7KTQ - chains C and J of the 10 polymer chains in the assembly; structure by electron microscopy, 3.30 A resolution.

== Chain C ==
Molecule: Histone H2A
From: Xenopus laevis
UniProt: Q6AZJ8 (Q6AZJ8_XENLA); residues 13-117 here correspond to UniProt positions 14-118 (UniProt number = residue number + 1)
Sequence (105 residues; row label = number of the first residue in the row):
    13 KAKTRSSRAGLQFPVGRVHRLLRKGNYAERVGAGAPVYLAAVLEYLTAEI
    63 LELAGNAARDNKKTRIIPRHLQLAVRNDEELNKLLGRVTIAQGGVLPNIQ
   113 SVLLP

== Chain J ==
Molecule: 601 DNA
From: Homo sapiens
Sequence (167 nucleotides; numbered 1 to 167; the number before each row is that of its first residue):
     1 TACCCGGGATATCGGATGTATATATCTGACACGTGCCTGGAGACTAGGGA
    51 GTAATCCCCTTGGCGGTTAAAACGCGGGGGACAGCGCGTACGTGCGTTTA
   101 AGCGGTGCTAGAGCTGTCTACGACCAATTGAGCGGCCTCGGCACCGGGAT
   151 TCTCGATATCCCGGGTA

== Chain C / chain J interface ==
Contacting residue pairs (15; chain C residue first):
  Thr-16(C) with DA131(J), sugar contact
  Arg-29(C) with DG132(J), hydrogen bond to the phosphate; DC133(J), salt bridge to the phosphate
  Glu-41(C) with DA123(J), phosphate contact
  Arg-42(C) with DC121(J), base contact; DG122(J), hydrogen bond to the sugar; DA123(J), phosphate contact
  Val-43(C) with DG122(J), sugar contact; DA123(J), hydrogen bond to the phosphate
  Gly-44(C) with DG122(J), phosphate contact
  Ala-45(C) with DG122(J), phosphate contact
  Thr-76(C) with DG141(J), hydrogen bond to the phosphate; DC142(J), hydrogen bond to the phosphate
  Arg-77(C) with DG141(J), sugar contact; DC142(J), hydrogen bond to the phosphate
Other interface residues (no listed pair), chain C (11 interface residues in all): Ala-14, Lys-75
Other interface residues (no listed pair), chain J (10 interface residues in all): DG130, DA143

== In short ==
11 residues of chain C and 10 residues of chain J are in contact; the contacts include 6 hydrogen bonds and 1
salt bridge. Among the polar pairs are Arg-42(C)/DG122(J), Arg-29(C)/DG132(J) and Val-43(C)/DA123(J).
Chain C is Histone H2A (Xenopus laevis) and chain J is 601 DNA (Homo sapiens); the structure, Nucleosome from
a dimeric PRC2 bound to a nucleosome, was determined by electron microscopy, deposited together with 7KSO,
7KSR and 7KTP.
